PDB entry 8PIB | electron microscopy, 2.60 A resolution | chains I and G of the 9 polymer chains in the assembly

Chain I:
Molecule: DNA-directed RNA polymerase subunit beta
From: Escherichia coli
Notes: EC 2.7.7.6
Reference sequence: P0A8V2 (RPOB_ECOLI); numbering as in UniProt (aligned over 1-1342)
Chain sequence (1342 residues; numbered 1 to 1342; the number before each row is that of its first residue):
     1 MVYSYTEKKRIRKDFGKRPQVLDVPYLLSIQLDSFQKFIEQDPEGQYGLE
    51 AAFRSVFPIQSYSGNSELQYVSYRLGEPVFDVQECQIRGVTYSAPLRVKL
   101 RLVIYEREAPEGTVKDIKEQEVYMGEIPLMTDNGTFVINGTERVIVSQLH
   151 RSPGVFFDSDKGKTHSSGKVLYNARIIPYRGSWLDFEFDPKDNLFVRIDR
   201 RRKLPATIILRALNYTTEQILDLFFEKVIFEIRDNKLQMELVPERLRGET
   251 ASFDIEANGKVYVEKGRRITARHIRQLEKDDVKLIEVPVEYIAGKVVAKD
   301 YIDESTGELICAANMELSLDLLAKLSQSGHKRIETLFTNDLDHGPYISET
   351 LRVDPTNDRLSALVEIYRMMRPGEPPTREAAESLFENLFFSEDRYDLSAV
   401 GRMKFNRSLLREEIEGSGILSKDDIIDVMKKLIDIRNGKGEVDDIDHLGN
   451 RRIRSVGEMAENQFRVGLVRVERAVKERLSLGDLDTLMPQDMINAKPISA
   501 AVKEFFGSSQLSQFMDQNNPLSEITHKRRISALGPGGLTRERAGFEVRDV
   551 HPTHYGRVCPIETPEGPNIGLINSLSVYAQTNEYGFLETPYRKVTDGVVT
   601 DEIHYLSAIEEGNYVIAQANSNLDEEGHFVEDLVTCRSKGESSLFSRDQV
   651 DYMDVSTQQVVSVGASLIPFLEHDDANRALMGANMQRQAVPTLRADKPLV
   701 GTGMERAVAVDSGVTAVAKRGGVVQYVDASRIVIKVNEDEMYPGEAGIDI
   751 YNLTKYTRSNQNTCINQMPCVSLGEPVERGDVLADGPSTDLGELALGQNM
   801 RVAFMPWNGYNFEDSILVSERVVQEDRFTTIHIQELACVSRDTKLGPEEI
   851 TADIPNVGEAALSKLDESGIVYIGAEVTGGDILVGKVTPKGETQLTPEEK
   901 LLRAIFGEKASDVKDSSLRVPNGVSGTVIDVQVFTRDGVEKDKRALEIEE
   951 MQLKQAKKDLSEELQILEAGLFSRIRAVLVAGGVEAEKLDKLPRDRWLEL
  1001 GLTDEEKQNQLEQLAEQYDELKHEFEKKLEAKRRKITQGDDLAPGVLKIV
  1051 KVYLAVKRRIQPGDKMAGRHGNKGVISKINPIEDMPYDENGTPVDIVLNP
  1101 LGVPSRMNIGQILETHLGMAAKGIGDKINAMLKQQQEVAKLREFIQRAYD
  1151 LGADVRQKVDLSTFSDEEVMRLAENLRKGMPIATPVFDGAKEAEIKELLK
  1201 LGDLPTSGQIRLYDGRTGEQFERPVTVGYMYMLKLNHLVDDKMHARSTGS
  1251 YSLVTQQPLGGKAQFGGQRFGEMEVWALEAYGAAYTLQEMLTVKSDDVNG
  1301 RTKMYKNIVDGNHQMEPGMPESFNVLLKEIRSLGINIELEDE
Not modelled in the structure: 891-911
Curated features (UniProtKB/Swiss-Prot):
  - modified residue (N6-acetyllysine): K1022, K1200
  - mutagenesis: I561 (I561S: Resistant to antibiotics salinamide A and B), I569 (I569S: Resistant to antibiotics salinamide A and B), A665 (A665E: Resistant to antibiotics salinamide A and B), D675 (D675A/G: Resistant to antibiotics salinamide A and B), N677 (N677H/K: Resistant to antibiotics salinamide A and B), L680 (L680M: Resistant to antibiotics salinamide A and B), E813 (E813K: Disrupts the enzyme's active center)
Reported in the primary citation:
  - binding site for non-template DNA: Y62, W183

Chain G:
Molecule: DNA-directed RNA polymerase subunit alpha
From: Escherichia coli
Notes: EC 2.7.7.6
Reference sequence: P0A7Z4 (RPOA_ECOLI); numbering as in UniProt (aligned over 1-329)
Chain sequence (329 residues; each row starts with the number of its first residue):
     1 MQGSVTEFLKPRLVDIEQVSSTHAKVTLEPLERGFGHTLGNALRRILLSS
    51 MPGCAVTEVEIDGVLHEYSTKEGVQEDILEILLNLKGLAVRVQGKDEVIL
   101 TLNKSGIGPVTAADITHDGDVEIVKPQHVICHLTDENASISMRIKVQRGR
   151 GYVPASTRIHSEEDERPIGRLLVDACYSPVERIAYNVEAARVEQRTDLDK
   201 LVIEMETNGTIDPEEAIRRAATILAEQLEAFVDLRDVRQPEVKEEKPEFD
   251 PILLRPVDDLELTVRSANCLKAEAIHYIGDLVQRTEVELLKTPNLGKKSL
   301 TEIKDVLASRGLSLGMRLENWPPASIADE
Not modelled in the structure: 1-2, 236-329
Curated features (UniProtKB/Swiss-Prot):
  - region: E162 to E165 (Required for interaction with Crp at class II promoters)
  - modified residue: R265 (ADP-ribosylarginine), K297 (N6-acetyllysine), K298 (N6-acetyllysine)
  - mutagenesis: R45 (R45C: In rpoA112; temperature-sensitive, blocks RNA polymerase assembly), E162 to E165 (5-fold decrease in CRP-class II promoter-dependent transcription), E165 (E165K: 5-fold decrease in CRP-class II promoter-dependent transcription), R191 (R191C: In rpoA101; temperature-sensitive)

How chain I and chain G interact:
Contacting residue pairs (65):
  R694(I) with L83(G)
  Y726(I) with E72(G), hydrogen bond; D135(G)
  V727(I) with T134(G), hydrogen bond (backbone-side chain)
  D728(I) with K71(G); E72(G); G73(G), hydrogen bond (side chain-backbone); V74(G)
  A729(I) with V74(G), hydrogen bond (backbone-backbone); Q75(G); E76(G)
  K755(I) with T70(G); D77(G), salt bridge
  Y756(I) with Y68(G); D77(G), hydrogen bond
  N766(I) with D77(G), hydrogen bond
  V771(I) with Q75(G), hydrogen bond (backbone-side chain)
  L773(I) with T134(G)
  R821(I) with E181(G), hydrogen bond (side chain-backbone)
  V823(I) with Y152(G)
  Q824(I) with K86(G), hydrogen bond (backbone-side chain); Y152(G)
  D826(I) with D174(G)
  I831(I) with Y68(G), hydrophobic; L79(G), hydrophobic
  K864(I) with E165(G)
  Y872(I) with I168(G), hydrophobic
  I873(I) with L65(G); H66(G); I168(G)
  G874(I) with H66(G); I168(G)
  A875(I) with I168(G), hydrophobic
  E876(I) with R166(G), salt bridge
  I929(I) with H66(G); Y68(G), hydrophobic
  K958(I) with E72(G), salt bridge
  A1055(I) with Y68(G)
  K1057(I) with Y68(G); L79(G)
  R1059(I) with Y152(G), hydrogen bond; P154(G)
  I1082(I) with L48(G)
  E1083(I) with R44(G); R45(G), salt bridge; S49(G)
  D1084(I) with R45(G), salt bridge
  Y1087(I) with R44(G); Y185(G)
  E1089(I) with A184(G)
  N1090(I) with R182(G); A184(G); E204(G)
  G1091(I) with R44(G); R182(G); I183(G); A184(G)
  T1092(I) with R182(G)
  G1215(I) with N41(G); R45(G), hydrogen bond (backbone-side chain)
  R1216(I) with N41(G), hydrogen bond (backbone-side chain); R45(G)
  T1217(I) with N41(G), hydrogen bond (backbone-side chain)
  G1218(I) with N41(G); Y185(G)
Also at the interface, not in a pair above, chain I (44 interface residues in all): S730, M768, P769, T927, V1056, P1093
Also at the interface, not in a pair above, chain G (37 interface residues in all): E67, E80, P167, C176

In short:
44 residues of chain I face 37 of chain G across their interface, with 13 hydrogen bonds and 5 salt bridges.
Among the polar pairs are K755(I)-D77(G), E876(I)-R166(G) and K958(I)-E72(G). From UniProt: 7 mutagenesis
sites on chain I; 6 mutagenesis sites on chain G. From the paper: a binding site for non-template DNA at
Y62(I) and W183(I).
Here chain I is DNA-directed RNA polymerase subunit beta and chain G is DNA-directed RNA polymerase subunit
alpha, both from Escherichia coli. Entry 8PIB (autoinhibited RfaH bound to E. coli transcription complex
paused at ops site (encounter complex)) was determined by electron microscopy together with 8PEN, 8PFG, 8PFJ,
8PH9, 8PHK, 8PID, 8PIL and 8PIM from the same study.
